2II3 - chains E and F of the 8 polymer chains in the assembly; structure by X-ray diffraction, 2.17 A resolution.

Chain E (and F):
Name: Lipoamide acyltransferase component of branched-chain alpha-keto acid dehydrogenase complex
Source organism: Bos taurus
Notes: EC 2.3.1.168; fragment: core (catalytic) domain; chain F of this document is another copy of the same molecule, construct and numbering; everything in this record applies to it too
UniProt: P11181 (ODB2_BOVIN); residues 162-421 here correspond to UniProt positions 223-482 (UniProt number = residue number + 61)
Sequence (262 residues; numbered 160 to 421; the number before each row is that of its first residue):
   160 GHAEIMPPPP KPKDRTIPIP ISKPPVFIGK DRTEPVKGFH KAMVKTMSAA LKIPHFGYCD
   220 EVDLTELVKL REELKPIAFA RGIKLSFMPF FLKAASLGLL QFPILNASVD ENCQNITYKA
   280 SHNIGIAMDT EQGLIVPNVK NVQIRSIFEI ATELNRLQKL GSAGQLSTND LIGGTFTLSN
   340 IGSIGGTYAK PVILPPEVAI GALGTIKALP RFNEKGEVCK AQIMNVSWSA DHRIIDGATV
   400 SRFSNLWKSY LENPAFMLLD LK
Not modelled in the structure: 160-187
Differences from the reference sequence: cloning artifact (160-161)
Small-molecule neighbours: oxidized coenzyme A (CAO): Arg-230, Lys-234, Ser-245, Phe-246, Met-247, Ile-285, Ala-286, Met-287, Asp-288, Leu-293, Leu-313, Gln-317, Ser-338, Asn-339, Ile-340, Gly-341, Ser-342, Ile-343, Gly-363, Thr-364, Ile-365, Met-383
Swiss-Prot annotation at these positions:
  - active site: His-391, Asp-395
  - binding site (CoA): Arg-230, Ser-245, Asp-288, Gln-317, Ser-338, Asn-339, Ser-342, Gly-363, Ile-365
  - modified residue: Lys-182 (N6-acetyllysine), Lys-189 (N6-acetyllysine), Lys-200 (N6-succinyllysine), Lys-228 (N6-acetyllysine), Lys-234 (N6-acetyllysine), Lys-243 (N6-acetyllysine), Lys-374 (N6-acetyllysine), Lys-379 (N6-acetyllysine)
What the authors report for this chain:
  - disease-associated variants - R230G: decreased catalytic activity
  - catalytic residues: Ser-338, His-391 (citing earlier work)
  - mutagenesis - H391A: abolished catalytic activity
  - mutagenesis - L293A (Kd=6 uM), H391A (Kd=12 uM): increased binding to dihydrolipoamide
  - mutagenesis - D288A: abolished binding to Dihydrolipoamide
  - mutagenesis - L293A: decreased catalytic activity

Interface between chain E and chain F:
Contacting residue pairs - 70 pairs, chain E then chain F:
  Gly-188(E) / Ala-279(F)
  Lys-189(E) / Ala-279(F)
  Asp-190(E) / Tyr-277(F)
  Asp-190(E) / Lys-278(F)
  Asp-190(E) / Ala-279(F)  hydrogen bond (side chain-backbone)
  Arg-191(E) / Ile-275(F)
  Arg-191(E) / Thr-276(F)
  Arg-191(E) / Tyr-277(F)  hydrogen bond (backbone-backbone)
  Thr-192(E) / Ile-275(F)
  Thr-192(E) / Thr-276(F)  hydrogen bond
  Glu-193(E) / Asn-274(F)
  Glu-193(E) / Ile-275(F)  hydrogen bond (backbone-backbone)
  Glu-193(E) / Tyr-277(F)
  Pro-194(E) / Gln-273(F)
  Pro-194(E) / Asn-274(F)
  Val-195(E) / Cys-272(F)
  Val-195(E) / Gln-273(F)  hydrogen bond (backbone-backbone)
  Val-195(E) / Ile-275(F)  hydrophobic
  Met-202(E) / His-391(F)
  Met-202(E) / Arg-392(F)
  Met-202(E) / Ile-393(F)
  Val-203(E) / Cys-272(F)
  Val-203(E) / Arg-392(F)
  Met-206(E) / Pro-213(F)
  Met-206(E) / His-391(F)
  Ser-207(E) / Pro-213(F)
  Ser-207(E) / Arg-392(F)
  Leu-210(E) / Leu-210(F)
  Leu-210(E) / Lys-211(F)
  Leu-210(E) / Ile-212(F)
  Leu-210(E) / Pro-213(F)  hydrophobic
  Asp-288(E) / Ala-397(F)
  Asp-288(E) / Arg-401(F)  salt bridge
  Gly-292(E) / Asp-395(F)
  Leu-293(E) / His-391(F)
  Leu-293(E) / Asp-395(F)
  Ile-340(E) / Tyr-217(F)  hydrophobic
  Ile-340(E) / Gly-396(F)
  Ile-340(E) / Ser-400(F)
  Ile-343(E) / Ala-397(F)  hydrophobic
  Ile-343(E) / Ser-400(F)
  Ile-343(E) / Arg-401(F)
  Ile-343(E) / Asn-404(F)  hydrogen bond (backbone-side chain)
  Gly-344(E) / Tyr-217(F)
  Gly-344(E) / Ser-400(F)
  Gly-345(E) / Tyr-217(F)  hydrogen bond (backbone-side chain)
  Gly-345(E) / Cys-218(F)
  Gly-345(E) / Asp-219(F)
  Thr-346(E) / Cys-218(F)  hydrogen bond (backbone-backbone)
  Thr-346(E) / Asp-219(F)
  Thr-346(E) / Tyr-347(F)  hydrogen bond
  Tyr-347(E) / Tyr-217(F)
  Tyr-347(E) / Cys-218(F)  hydrogen bond (backbone-backbone)
  Tyr-347(E) / Tyr-347(F)  hydrophobic
  Ala-348(E) / Gly-216(F)
  Lys-349(E) / His-214(F)  hydrogen bond (side chain-backbone)
  Lys-349(E) / Phe-215(F)
  Lys-349(E) / Gly-216(F)  hydrogen bond (backbone-backbone)
  Val-351(E) / His-214(F)
  Val-351(E) / His-391(F)
  Lys-366(E) / Asp-219(F)  salt bridge
  Lys-366(E) / Glu-220(F)
  Lys-366(E) / Lys-407(F)
  Ala-367(E) / Phe-371(F)
  Leu-368(E) / Arg-370(F)
  Leu-368(E) / Phe-371(F)
  Pro-369(E) / Pro-369(F)
  Pro-369(E) / Phe-371(F)
  Cys-378(E) / Phe-371(F)
  Lys-379(E) / Phe-371(F)
Other interface residues (no listed pair), chain E (34 interface residues in all): His-199, Pro-350, Val-377
Other interface residues (no listed pair), chain F (36 interface residues in all): Asn-271, Val-377, Ile-394

In short:
34 residues of chain E and 36 residues of chain F are in contact, with 12 hydrogen bonds and 2 salt bridges.
Polar contacts include Asp-288(E)/Arg-401(F), Lys-366(E)/Asp-219(F) and Asp-190(E)/Ala-279(F). From the paper:
catalytic residues Ser-338(E) and His-391(E); R230G and L293A of chain E reduce catalytic activity; 4
substitutions were tested in all.
Both chains are Lipoamide acyltransferase component of branched-chain alpha-keto acid dehydrogenase complex
(Bos taurus). Entry 2II3 (Crystal structure of a cubic core of the dihydrolipoamide acyltransferase (E2b)
component in the branched-chain alpha-ketoacid ...) was determined by X-ray diffraction together with 2IHW,
2II4 and 2II5 from the same study.
